Entry 1KQM (X-ray diffraction, 3.00 A resolution); this record covers chains A and C of the 3 polymer chains in the assembly.

== Chain A ==
Protein: MYOSIN heavy chain
Organism: Argopecten irradians
Notes: fragment: subfragment 1(s1)
UniProt: P24733 (MYS_AEQIR); numbering as in UniProt (aligned over 1-835)
Sequence (835 residues; row label = number of the first residue in the row):
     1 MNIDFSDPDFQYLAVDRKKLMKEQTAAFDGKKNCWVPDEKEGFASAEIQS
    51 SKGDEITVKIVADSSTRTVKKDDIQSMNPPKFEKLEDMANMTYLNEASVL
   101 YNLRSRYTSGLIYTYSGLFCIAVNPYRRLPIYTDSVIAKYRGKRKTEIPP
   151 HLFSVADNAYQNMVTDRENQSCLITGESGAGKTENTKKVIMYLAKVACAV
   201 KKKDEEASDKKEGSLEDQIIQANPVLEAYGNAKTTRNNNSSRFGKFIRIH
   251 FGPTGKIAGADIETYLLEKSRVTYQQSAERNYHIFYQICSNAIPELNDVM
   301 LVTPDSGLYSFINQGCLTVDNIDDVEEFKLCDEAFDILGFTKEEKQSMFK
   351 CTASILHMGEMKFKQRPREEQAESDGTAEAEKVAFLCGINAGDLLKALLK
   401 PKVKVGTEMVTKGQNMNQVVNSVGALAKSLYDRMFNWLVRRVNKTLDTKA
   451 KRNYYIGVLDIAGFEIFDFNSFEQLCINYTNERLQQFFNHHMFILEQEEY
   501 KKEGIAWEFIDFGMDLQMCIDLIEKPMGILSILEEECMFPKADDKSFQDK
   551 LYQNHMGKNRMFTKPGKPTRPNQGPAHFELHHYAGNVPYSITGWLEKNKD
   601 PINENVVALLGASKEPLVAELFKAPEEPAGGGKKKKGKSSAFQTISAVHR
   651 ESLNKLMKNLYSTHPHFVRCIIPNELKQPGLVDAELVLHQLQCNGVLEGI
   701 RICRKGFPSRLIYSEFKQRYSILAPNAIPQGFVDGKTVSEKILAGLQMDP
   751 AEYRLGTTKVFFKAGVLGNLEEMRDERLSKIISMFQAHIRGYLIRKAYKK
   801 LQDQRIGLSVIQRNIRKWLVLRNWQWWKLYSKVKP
Not modelled in the structure: 1-4, 15-20, 201-212, 365-369, 406-408, 509-510, 538-540, 630-641, 699-704, 729-733
Bound ions: Mg2+: T183, S241 (together with AMP-PNP)
Residues lining bound ligands: AMP-PNP (ANP; phosphoaminophosphonic acid-adenylate ester): N124, P125, Y126, R127, Y132, E177, S178, G179, A180, G181, K182, T183, E184, N237, N239, S240, S241, D460
Swiss-Prot annotation at these positions:
  - region: L653 to E675 (Actin-binding)
  - binding site (ATP): G176 to T183
What the authors report for this chain:
  - Mg2+ coordination: T183, S241
  - binding site for AMP-PNP: N237

== Chain C ==
Protein: Myosin essential light chain
Organism: Argopecten irradians
UniProt: P07291 (MLE_AEQIR); residue numbers follow UniProt; this construct covers 1-156
Sequence (156 residues; numbered 1 to 156; the number before each row is that of its first residue):
     1 PKLSQDEIDDLKDVFELFDFWDGRDGAVDAFKLGDVCRCLGINPRNEDVF
    51 AVGGTHKMGEKSLPFEEFLPAYEGLMDCEQGTFADYMEAFKTFDREGQGF
   101 ISGAELRHVLTALGERLSDEDVDEIIKLTDLQEDLEGNVKYEDFVKKVMA
   151 GPYPDK
Not modelled in the structure: 1, 155-156
Bound ions: Ca2+: D19, D22, G23, D25, A27

== How chain A and chain C interact ==
Residue-residue contacts (79):
  K31(A) - R95(C)
  K32(A) - R95(C)
  S51(A) - E105(C)
  K52(A) - E105(C)
  K52(A) - H108(C)  hydrogen bond (backbone-side chain)
  G53(A) - E105(C)
  G53(A) - H108(C)
  S721(A) - E88(C)  hydrogen bond
  I722(A) - E88(C)  hydrogen bond (backbone-side chain)
  P725(A) - A84(C)
  P725(A) - D85(C)
  R774(A) - T92(C)
  R777(A) - E79(C)  salt bridge
  L778(A) - A89(C)  hydrophobic
  L778(A) - T92(C)
  K780(A) - E79(C)  salt bridge
  I781(A) - D85(C)
  I781(A) - A89(C)  hydrophobic
  S783(A) - E115(C)
  M784(A) - E79(C)
  M784(A) - Q80(C)
  M784(A) - Y86(C)
  F785(A) - Y86(C)  hydrogen bond (backbone-side chain)
  F785(A) - F90(C)  hydrophobic
  F785(A) - F144(C)  hydrophobic
  F785(A) - V148(C)  hydrophobic
  Q786(A) - L110(C)  hydrogen bond (side chain-backbone)
  Q786(A) - L113(C)  hydrogen bond (side chain-backbone)
  Q786(A) - G114(C)
  Q786(A) - E115(C)  hydrogen bond (side chain-backbone)
  Q786(A) - R116(C)
  Q786(A) - L117(C)
  A787(A) - N43(C)
  A787(A) - P44(C)
  H788(A) - N43(C)  hydrogen bond
  H788(A) - V148(C)  hydrogen bond (side chain-backbone)
  H788(A) - M149(C)  hydrogen bond (side chain-backbone)
  I789(A) - I125(C)  hydrophobic
  I789(A) - V148(C)  hydrophobic
  R790(A) - N46(C)
  R790(A) - E115(C)  salt bridge
  R790(A) - R116(C)
  R790(A) - L117(C)
  G791(A) - R38(C)
  Y792(A) - I125(C)  hydrophobic
  Y792(A) - L128(C)  hydrophobic
  Y792(A) - T129(C)
  Y792(A) - V148(C)
  Y792(A) - G151(C)
  Y792(A) - P152(C)
  L793(A) - D121(C)
  I794(A) - D35(C)
  I794(A) - R38(C)
  I794(A) - C39(C)  hydrophobic
  R795(A) - R38(C)  hydrogen bond (side chain-backbone)
  R795(A) - C39(C)
  R795(A) - G41(C)
  R795(A) - I42(C)  hydrogen bond (side chain-backbone)
  R795(A) - N43(C)  hydrogen bond
  R795(A) - P152(C)
  R795(A) - Y153(C)  hydrogen bond (backbone-side chain)
  K796(A) - L128(C)
  K796(A) - P152(C)
  K796(A) - Y153(C)  hydrogen bond (backbone-side chain)
  Y798(A) - V14(C)
  Y798(A) - L17(C)  hydrophobic
  Y798(A) - C39(C)  hydrophobic
  K799(A) - Y153(C)
  L801(A) - L17(C)  hydrophobic
  L801(A) - W21(C)
  Q802(A) - L17(C)
  Q804(A) - W21(C)
  R805(A) - E16(C)  hydrogen bond (side chain-backbone)
  R805(A) - L17(C)
  R805(A) - F20(C)
  R805(A) - W21(C)
  L808(A) - F20(C)  hydrophobic
  L808(A) - W21(C)  hydrophobic
  S809(A) - F20(C)
Also at the interface, not in a pair above, chain A (39 interface residues in all): K71, S779, I782, A797
Also at the interface, not in a pair above, chain C (51 interface residues in all): D13, F18, R45, G81, F93, E96, V109, E124, V145, K147

== Summary ==
The interface between chain A and chain C involves 39 residues on one side and 51 on the other; the contacts
include 16 hydrogen bonds and 3 salt bridges. Polar pairs include R777(A)-E79(C), K780(A)-E79(C) and
R790(A)-E115(C). Bound to chain A: AMP-PNP. The paper reports a binding site for AMP-PNP at N237(A); Mg2+
coordination by T183(A) and S241(A).
Chain A is MYOSIN heavy chain and chain C is Myosin essential light chain, both from Argopecten irradians; the
structure, Scallop myosin S1-amppnp in the actin-detached conformation, was determined by X-ray diffraction
together with 1KWO, 1L2O, 1KK7 and 1KK8 from the same study.
